PDB entry 6OUS | X-ray diffraction, 3.40 A resolution | chains F and R of the 12 polymer chains in the assembly

== Chain F ==
Molecule: Fusion glycoprotein F1 fused with Fibritin trimerization domain
Source organism: Human respiratory syncytial virus A2
UniProtKB: chimeric construct of P03420, M1E1E4: residues 137-513 from P03420 (FUS_HRSVA) positions 137-513 (same numbers); residues 518-545 from M1E1E4 positions 1-28 (UniProt number = residue number - 517)
Sequence (414 residues; row label = number of the first residue in the row):
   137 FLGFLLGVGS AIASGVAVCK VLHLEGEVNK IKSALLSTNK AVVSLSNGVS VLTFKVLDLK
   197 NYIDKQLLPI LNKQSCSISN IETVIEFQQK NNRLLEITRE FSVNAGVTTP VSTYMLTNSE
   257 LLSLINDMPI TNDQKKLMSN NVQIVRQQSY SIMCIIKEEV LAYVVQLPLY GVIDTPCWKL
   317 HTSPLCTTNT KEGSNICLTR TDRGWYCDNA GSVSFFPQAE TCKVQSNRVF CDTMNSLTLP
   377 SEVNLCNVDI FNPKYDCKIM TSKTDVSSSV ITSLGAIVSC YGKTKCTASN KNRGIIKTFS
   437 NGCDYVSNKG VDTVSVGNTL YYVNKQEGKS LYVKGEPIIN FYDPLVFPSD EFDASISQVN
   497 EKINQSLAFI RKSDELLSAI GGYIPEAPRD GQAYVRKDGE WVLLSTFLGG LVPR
Not modelled in the structure: 209-215, 545-550
Sequence notes: conflict C155 (Ser in P03420), F190 (Ser in P03420), L207 (Val in P03420), C290 (Ser in P03420), V379 (Ile in P03420), V447 (Met in P03420); linker (514-517); expression tag (546-550)
UniProt features mapped onto this chain:
  - region: F137 to V157 (Fusion peptide)
  - glycosylation: N500 (N-linked (GlcNAc...) asparagine)
Cystine bridges: C155-C290, C313-C343, C322-C333, C358-C367, C382-C393, C416-C422

== Chain R ==
Molecule: RB1 Fab Light chain
Source organism: Homo sapiens
Notes: antibody fragment or engineered binder
Sequence (214 residues; numbered 1 to 214; the number before each row is that of its first residue):
     1 DIQMTQSPSS LSASVGDRVT ITCRTSQDVR GALAWYQQKP GKAPKLLIFD ASSLETGVPS
    61 RFSGSGSGTV FTLTISSLQP EDFAAYYCQQ FLDFPFTFGQ GTRLEIKRTV AAPSVFIFPP
   121 SDEQLKSGTA SVVCLLNNFY PREAKVQWKV DNALQSGNSQ ESVTEQDSKD STYSLSSTLT
   181 LSKADYEKHK VYACEVTHQG LSSPVTKSFN RGEC
Not modelled in the structure: 214
Cystine bridges: C23-C88, C134-C194

== How chain F and chain R interact ==
Pairs across the interface (13; chain F residue first):
  N426(F) - D50(R)  hydrogen bond
  K427(F) - D50(R)  salt bridge
  N428(F) - R30(R)
  N428(F) - D50(R)
  R429(F) - R30(R)  hydrogen bond (backbone-side chain)
  R429(F) - A32(R)
  R429(F) - F91(R)  hydrogen bond (side chain-backbone)
  R429(F) - L92(R)  hydrogen bond (side chain-backbone)
  K445(F) - F49(R)
  K445(F) - E55(R)  salt bridge
  K445(F) - T56(R)
  G446(F) - F49(R)
  K465(F) - T56(R)
Interface residues without a listed pair, chain R (11 interface residues in all): V29, G31, A51

== Summary ==
7 residues of chain F face 11 of chain R across their interface; the contacts include 4 hydrogen bonds and 2
salt bridges. Polar pairs include K427(F)-D50(R), K445(F)-E55(R) and N426(F)-D50(R).
Here chain F is Fusion glycoprotein F1 fused with Fibritin trimerization domain (Human respiratory syncytial
virus A2) and chain R is RB1 Fab Light chain (Homo sapiens). Entry 6OUS (Structure of fusion glycoprotein from
human respiratory syncytial virus) was determined by X-ray diffraction.
